2OHN - chain A; structure by X-ray diffraction, 2.15 A resolution.

[Chain A]
Molecule: Beta-secretase 1
Source organism: Homo sapiens
Notes: EC 3.4.23.46; fragment: protease domain
Reference sequence: P56817 (BACE1_HUMAN); residues -16 to 385 here correspond to UniProt positions 45-446 (UniProt number = residue number + 61)
Sequence (402 residues; each row starts with the number of its first residue; numbers below 1 keep their minus sign (Arg-16 is residue -16)):
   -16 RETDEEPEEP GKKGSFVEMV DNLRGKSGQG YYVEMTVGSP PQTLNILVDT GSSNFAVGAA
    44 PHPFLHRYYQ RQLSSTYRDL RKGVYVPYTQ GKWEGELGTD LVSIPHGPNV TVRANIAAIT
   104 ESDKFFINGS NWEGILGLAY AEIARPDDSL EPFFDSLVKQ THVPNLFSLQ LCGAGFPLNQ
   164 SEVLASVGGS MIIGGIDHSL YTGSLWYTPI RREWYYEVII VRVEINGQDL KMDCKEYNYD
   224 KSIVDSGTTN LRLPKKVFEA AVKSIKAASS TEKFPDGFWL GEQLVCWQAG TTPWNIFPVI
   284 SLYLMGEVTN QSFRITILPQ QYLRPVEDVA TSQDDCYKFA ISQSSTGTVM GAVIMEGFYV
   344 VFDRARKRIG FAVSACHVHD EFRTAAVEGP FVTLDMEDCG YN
Unresolved in the structure: -16 to -2, 158-167
Differences from the reference sequence: engineered mutation Lys-5 (Arg56 in P56817), Lys-4 (Arg57 in P56817)
Curated features (UniProtKB/Swiss-Prot):
  - active site: Asp32, Asp228
  - modified residue (N6-acetyllysine): Lys65, Lys214, Lys218, Lys224, Lys238, Lys239, Lys246
  - glycosylation (N-linked (GlcNAc...) asparagine): Asn92, Asn111, Asn162, Asn293
Disulfide bonds: Cys155-Cys359, Cys217-Cys382, Cys269-Cys319
Residues lining bound ligands: 4-(4-fluorobenzyl)piperidine (4FP): Leu30, Asp32, Gly34, Ser35, Tyr71, Phe108, Ile110, Trp115, Ile118, Asp228, Gly230, Thr231

[Summary]
Bound to chain A: 4-(4-fluorobenzyl)piperidine. From UniProt: active-site residues Asp32 and Asp228.
Chain A is Beta-secretase 1 (Homo sapiens); the structure, X-ray crystal structure of beta secretase complexed
with 4-(4-fluorobenzyl)piperidine, was determined by X-ray diffraction together with 2OF0, 2OHK, 2OHL and 2OHM
from the same study.
